PDB entry 6DBO | electron microscopy, 4.40 A resolution (low resolution: residue-level contacts below are approximate; hydrogen-bond / salt-bridge calls are withheld) | chains A and C of the 8 polymer chains in the assembly

[Chain A (and C)]
Name: Recombination activating gene 1 - MBP chimera
Source organism: Escherichia coli
Notes: EC 2.3.2.27; chain C of this document is another copy of the same molecule, construct and numbering; everything in this record applies to it too
Reference sequence: chimeric construct of P0AEX9, O13033: residues -113 to 250 from P0AEX9 (MALE_ECOLI) positions 29-392 (UniProt number = residue number + 142); residues 271-1031 from O13033 positions 271-1031 (same numbers)
Sequence (1159 residues; numbered -127 to 1031; the number before each row is that of its first residue; numbers below 1 keep their minus sign (Met-127 is residue -127)):
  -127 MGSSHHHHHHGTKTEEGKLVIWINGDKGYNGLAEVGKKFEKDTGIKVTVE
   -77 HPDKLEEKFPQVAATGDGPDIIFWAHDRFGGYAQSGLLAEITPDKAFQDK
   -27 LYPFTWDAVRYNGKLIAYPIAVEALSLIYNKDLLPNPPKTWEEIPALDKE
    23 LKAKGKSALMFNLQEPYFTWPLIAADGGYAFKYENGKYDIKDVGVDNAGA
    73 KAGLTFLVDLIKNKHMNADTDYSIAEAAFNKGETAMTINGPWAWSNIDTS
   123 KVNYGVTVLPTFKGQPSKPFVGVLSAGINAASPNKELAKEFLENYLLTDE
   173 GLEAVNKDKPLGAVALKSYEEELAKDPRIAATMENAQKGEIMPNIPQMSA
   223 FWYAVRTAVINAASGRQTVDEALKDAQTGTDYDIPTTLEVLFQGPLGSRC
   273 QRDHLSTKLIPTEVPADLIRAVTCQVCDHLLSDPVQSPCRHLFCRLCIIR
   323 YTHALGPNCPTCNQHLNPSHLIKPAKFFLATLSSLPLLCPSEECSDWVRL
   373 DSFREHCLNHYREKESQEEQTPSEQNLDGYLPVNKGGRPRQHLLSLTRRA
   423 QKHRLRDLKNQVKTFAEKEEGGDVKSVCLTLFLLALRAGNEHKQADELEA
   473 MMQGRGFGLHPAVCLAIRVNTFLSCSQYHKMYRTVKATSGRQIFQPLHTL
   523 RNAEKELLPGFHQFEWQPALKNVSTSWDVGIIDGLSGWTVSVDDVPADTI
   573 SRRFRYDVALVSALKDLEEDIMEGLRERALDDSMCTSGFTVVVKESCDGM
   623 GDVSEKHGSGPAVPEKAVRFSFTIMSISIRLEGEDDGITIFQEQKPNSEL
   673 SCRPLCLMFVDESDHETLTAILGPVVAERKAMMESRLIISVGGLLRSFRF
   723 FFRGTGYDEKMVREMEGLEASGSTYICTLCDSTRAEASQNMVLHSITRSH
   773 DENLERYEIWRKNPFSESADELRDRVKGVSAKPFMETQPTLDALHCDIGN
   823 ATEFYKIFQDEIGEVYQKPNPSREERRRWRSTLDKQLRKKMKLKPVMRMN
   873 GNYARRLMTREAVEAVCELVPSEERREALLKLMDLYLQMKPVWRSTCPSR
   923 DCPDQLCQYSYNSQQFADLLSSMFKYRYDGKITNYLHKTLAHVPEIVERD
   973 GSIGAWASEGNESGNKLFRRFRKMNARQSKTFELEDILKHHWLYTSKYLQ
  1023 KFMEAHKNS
Not modelled in the structure: -127 to 479, 627-634, 1030-1031
Construct notes: initiating methionine (-127); expression tag (-126 to -114); linker (251-270)
Ion coordination: Ca2+ site 1: Asp730 (shared with 2 residues of chain E); Zn2+: Cys749, Cys752, His959, His964; Ca2+ site 2: Glu984 (shared with 1 residue of chain E)

[Chain A / chain C interface]
Pairs across the interface - 35 pairs, chain A then chain C:
  Gly480(A) - Ser511(C)
  Leu481(A) - Val507(C)
  Leu481(A) - Thr510(C)
  Leu481(A) - Ser511(C)
  Val485(A) - Thr510(C)
  Ile489(A) - Met503(C)
  Ile489(A) - Thr506(C)
  Asn492(A) - Lys502(C)
  Thr493(A) - Leu495(C)
  Thr493(A) - Gln499(C)
  Phe494(A) - Gln499(C)
  Leu495(A) - Thr493(C)
  Leu495(A) - Leu495(C)
  Gln499(A) - Thr493(C)
  Gln499(A) - Phe494(C)
  Lys502(A) - Asn492(C)
  Met503(A) - Ile489(C)
  Met503(A) - Met503(C)
  Arg505(A) - Lys1029(C)
  Thr506(A) - Ile489(C)
  Thr506(A) - Phe1024(C)
  Thr506(A) - Met1025(C)
  Val507(A) - Leu481(C)
  Ala509(A) - Ala1027(C)
  Thr510(A) - Leu481(C)
  Thr510(A) - Val485(C)
  Thr510(A) - Ala1027(C)
  Ser511(A) - Leu481(C)
  Ile515(A) - Ile515(C)
  Met996(A) - Met996(C)
  Phe1024(A) - Thr506(C)
  Met1025(A) - Thr506(C)
  Ala1027(A) - Ala509(C)
  Ala1027(A) - Thr510(C)
  Lys1029(A) - Arg505(C)
Interface residues without a listed pair, chain A (26 interface residues in all): Tyr500, Arg513, Phe516
Interface residues without a listed pair, chain C (28 interface residues in all): Gly480, Tyr500, Arg513, Phe516, Arg992, Glu1026

[In short]
26 residues of chain A and 28 residues of chain C are in contact. The Zn2+ site is built by Cys749(A),
Cys752(A), His959(A) and His964(A).
Both chains are Recombination activating gene 1 - MBP chimera (Escherichia coli). Entry 6DBO (Cryo-EM
structure of RAG in complex with 12-RSS and 23-RSS substrate DNAs) was determined by electron microscopy,
deposited together with 6DBI, 6DBJ, 6DBL, 6DBQ, 6DBR, 6DBT and 4 further entries.
